PDB entry 7F2D | X-ray diffraction, 2.45 A resolution | chains A and B

== Chain A ==
Protein: Vacuolar-sorting receptor 1
From: Arabidopsis thaliana
Notes: fragment: Protease associated domain
UniProtKB: P93026 (VSR1_ARATH); residue numbers follow UniProt; this construct covers 20-182
Amino-acid sequence (165 residues; row label = number of the first residue in the row):
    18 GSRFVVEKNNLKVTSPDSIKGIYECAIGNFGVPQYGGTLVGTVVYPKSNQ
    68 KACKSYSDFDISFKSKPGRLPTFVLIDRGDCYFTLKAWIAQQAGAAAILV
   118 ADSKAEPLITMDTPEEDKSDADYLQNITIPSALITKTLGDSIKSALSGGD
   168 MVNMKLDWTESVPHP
Unresolved in the structure: 18-23, 48-52, 135-138, 176-182
Construct notes: expression tag (18-19)
Cystine bridges: C70-C98

== Chain B ==
Protein: Cruciferin 1 C-terminal peptide
UniProtKB: P15455 (CRU1_ARATH); residues 1-5 here correspond to UniProt positions 468-472 (UniProt number = residue number + 467)
Amino-acid sequence (5 residues; each row starts with the number of its first residue):
     1 RVAAA

== How chain A and chain B interact ==
Contacting residue pairs (16):
  R95(A) with A5(B), hydrogen bond (side chain-backbone)
  C98(A) with A5(B)
  Y99(A) with A4(B)
  F100(A) with A3(B); A4(B), hydrogen bond (backbone-backbone); A5(B)
  I126(A) with R1(B); A3(B), hydrophobic
  T127(A) with R1(B), hydrogen bond (backbone-backbone); V2(B); A3(B), hydrogen bond (backbone-backbone)
  M128(A) with A3(B)
  D129(A) with V2(B); A3(B), hydrogen bond (backbone-backbone); A4(B)
  T130(A) with A4(B)
Interface residues without a listed pair, chain A (12 interface residues in all): G96, L125, P131

== Overview ==
12 residues of chain A face 5 of chain B across their interface; the contacts include 5 hydrogen bonds. Polar
contacts include R95(A)-A5(B), F100(A)-A4(B) and T127(A)-R1(B).
Here chain A is Vacuolar-sorting receptor 1 (Arabidopsis thaliana) and chain B is Cruciferin 1 C-terminal
peptide. Entry 7F2D (Arabidopsis thaliana protease-associated domain of vacuolar-sorting receptor 1 in complex
with cruciferin 1 C-terminal pentapeptide RVAAA ...) was determined by X-ray diffraction (same publication as
7F2I).
